8IUG - chains D and M of the 37 polymer chains in the assembly; structure by electron microscopy, 2.86 A resolution.

== Chain D ==
Protein: Alpha subunit of light-harvesting 1
From: Roseiflexus castenholzii
Reference sequence: Q83XD1 (Q83XD1_9CHLR); residue numbers follow UniProt; this construct covers 1-42
Amino-acid sequence (42 residues; numbered 1 to 42; the number before each row is that of its first residue):
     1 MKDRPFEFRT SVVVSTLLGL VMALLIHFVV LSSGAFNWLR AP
Unresolved in the structure: 1-2, 42
Small-molecule neighbours:
  - bacteriochlorophyll a (BCL), molecule 1: Arg4, Phe6, Glu7, Phe8, Ser11, Val12, Ser15
  - bacteriochlorophyll a (BCL), molecule 2: Phe6, Thr10, Ser11, Val14, Ile26, Val30
  - bacteriochlorophyll a (BCL), molecule 3: Val12, Val13, Thr16, Gly19, Leu20, Ala23, His27, Val30, Leu31, Phe36, Trp38
  - bacteriochlorophyll a (BCL), molecule 4: Gly19, Met22, Ala23, Ile26, His27, Val30, Phe36
  - 2-O-octyl-beta-D-glucopyranose (BGL): Phe28, Leu31, Ser32, Gly34, Trp38
  - gamma-Carotene (U4Z), molecule 1: Val12, Ser15, Thr16, Leu18, Gly19, Met22, Leu25, Ile26
  - gamma-Carotene (U4Z), molecule 2: Ala23, Leu24, His27, Leu31, Trp38

== Chain M ==
Protein: Reaction center protein L chain
From: Roseiflexus castenholzii
Reference sequence: Q83XD0 (Q83XD0_9CHLR); numbering as in UniProt (aligned over 1-641)
Amino-acid sequence (641 residues; each row starts with the number of its first residue):
     1 MSAVPRALPL PSGETLPAEA ISSTGSQAAS AEVIPFSIIE EFYKRPGKTL AARFFGVDPF
    61 DFWIGRFYVG LFGAISIIGI ILGVAFYLYE GVVNEGTLNI LAMRIEPPPV SQGLNVDPAQ
   121 PGFFWFLTMV AATIAFVGWL LRQIDISLKL DMGMEVPIAF GAVVSSWITL QWLRPIAMGA
   181 WGHGFPLGIT HHLDWVSNIG YQYYNFFYNP FHAIGITLLF ASTLFLHMHG SAVLSEAKRN
   241 ISDQNIHVFW RNILGYSIGE IGIHRVAFWT GAASVLFSNL CIFLSGTFVK DWNAFWGFWD
   301 KMPIWNGVGQ GALVAGLSLL GVGLVLGRGR ETPGPIDLHD EEYRDGLEGT IAKPPGHVGW
   361 MQRLLGEGQV GPIYVGLWGV ISFITFFASA FIILVDYGRQ VGWNPIIYLR EFWNLAVYPP
   421 PTEYGLSWNV PWDKGGAWLA ATFFLHISVL TWWARLYTRA KATGVGTQLA WGFASALSLY
   481 FVIYLFHPLA LGNWSAAPGH GFRAILDWTN YVSIHWGNFY YNPFHMLSIF FLLGSTLLLA
   541 MHGATIVATS KWKSEMEFTE MMAEGPGTQR AQLFWRWVMG WNANSYNIHI WAWWFAAFTA
   601 ITGAIGLFLS GTLVPDWYAW GETAKIVAPW PNPDWAQYVF R
Unresolved in the structure: 1-334, 641
Metal / ion sites: Mn2+: His542, Glu557, His589 (shared with 2 residues of chain L)
Small-molecule neighbours:
  - bacteriochlorophyll a (BCL), molecule 1: Phe386, Leu445, Val449, Phe473, Ala476, Leu479, Tyr480, Trp508, Thr509, Asn510, Val512, Ser513, Phe519, Tyr520, His525, Ser528, Ile529, Leu532, Thr599, Gly603, Gly606, Leu607
  - bacteriochlorophyll a (BCL), molecule 2: Thr509, Tyr520, Leu533
  - bacteriochlorophyll a (BCL), molecule 3: Tyr520, Met526, Ile529, Phe530, Leu533, Gly534, Leu537
  - 2-O-octyl-beta-D-glucopyranose (BGL), molecule 1: Gly425, Leu426, Leu489
  - 2-O-octyl-beta-D-glucopyranose (BGL), molecule 2: Phe486, Leu489, Ala490, Phe608
  - 2-O-octyl-beta-D-glucopyranose (BGL), molecule 3: Leu613, Val614, Trp620
  - bacteriopheophytin a (BPH), molecule 1: Ile373, Ser382, Phe383, Phe386, Ser448, Val449, Trp452, Leu456, Leu469, Gly472, Phe473, Ala476, Ala596, Ala600
  - bacteriopheophytin a (BPH), molecule 2: Phe386, Ser389, Ile393, Leu445, Tyr480, Ile483, Tyr484, Pro498, His500, Phe502, Ile505, Leu506, Trp508, Thr509
  - bacteriopheophytin a (BPH), molecule 3: Leu533, Thr536, Leu537, Ala540, Met541, Trp575, Val578, Met579
  - Menaquinone 11 (MQE; 2-methyl-3-[(2E,6E,10E,14E,18E,22E,26E,30E,34E,38E)-3,7,11,15,19,23,27,31,35,39,43-undecamethyltetratetraconta-2,6,10,1 4,18,22,26,30,34,38,42-undecaen-1-yl]naphthalene-1,4-dione): Leu538, Met541, His542, Thr545, Thr568, Ala571, Gln572, Trp575, Met579, Trp581, Asn582, Ala583, Asn584, Ser585, Ile588, Trp591, Phe595

== How chain D and chain M interact ==
Residue-residue contacts - 9 pairs, chain D then chain M:
  Thr10(D) with Leu377(M)
  Val14(D) with Trp378(M), hydrophobic
  Leu25(D) with Phe443(M), hydrophobic
  Phe28(D) with Leu489(M), hydrophobic; Trp494(M), hydrophobic
  Val29(D) with Trp428(M), hydrophobic
  Ser32(D) with Leu426(M), hydrogen bond (side chain-backbone); Ser427(M); Trp428(M)
Other interface residues (no listed pair), chain D (11 interface residues in all): Val13, Leu17, Val21, Met22, Ser33
Other interface residues (no listed pair), chain M (10 interface residues in all): Asn429, Ile447

== In short ==
11 residues of chain D face 10 of chain M across their interface, with 1 hydrogen bond. The hydrogen-bonded
pair is Ser32(D)-Leu426(M). One 2-O-octyl-beta-D-glucopyranose molecule is bound between chain D and chain M.
Bound to chain D: 4 copies of bacteriochlorophyll a and gamma-Carotene.
Chain D is Alpha subunit of light-harvesting 1 and chain M is Reaction center protein L chain, both from
Roseiflexus castenholzii; the structure, Cryo-EM structure of the RC-LH core complex from roseiflexus
castenholzii, was determined by electron microscopy (same publication as 8IUN).
